PDB entry 4RAC | X-ray diffraction, 2.05 A resolution | chains A and C of the 4 polymer chains in the assembly

== Chain A (and C) ==
Molecule: Hypoxanthine-guanine phosphoribosyltransferase
From: Homo sapiens
Notes: EC 2.4.2.8; chain C of this document is another copy of the same molecule, construct and numbering; everything in this record applies to it too
UniProtKB: P00492 (HPRT_HUMAN); residues 1-217 here correspond to UniProt positions 2-218 (UniProt number = residue number + 1)
Amino-acid sequence (217 residues; row label = number of the first residue in the row):
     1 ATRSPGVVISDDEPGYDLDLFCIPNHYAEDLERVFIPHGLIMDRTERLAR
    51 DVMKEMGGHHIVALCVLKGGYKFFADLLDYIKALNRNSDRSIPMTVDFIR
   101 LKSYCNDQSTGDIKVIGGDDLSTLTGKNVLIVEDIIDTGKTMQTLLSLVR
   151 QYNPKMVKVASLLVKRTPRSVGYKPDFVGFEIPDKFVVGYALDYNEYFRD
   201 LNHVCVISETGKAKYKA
Unresolved in the structure: 1-3, 103-112 (chain C: 1-5, 103-111)
UniProt features mapped onto this chain:
  - active site: Asp137 (Proton acceptor)
  - binding site (GMP): Lys68, Glu133 to Thr141, Lys165, Lys185 to Val187, Asp193
  - binding site (Mg(2+)): Asp193
  - modified residue: Ala1 (N-acetylalanine), Lys102 (N6-acetyllysine), Thr141 (Phosphothreonine)
  - cross-link: Lys114 (Glycyl lysine isopeptide (Lys-Gly) (interchain with G-Cter in SUMO1))
Ion coordination: Mg2+ site 1: Glu133, Asp134; Mg2+ site 2: Asp193 (together with 3L4)
Small-molecule neighbours: 3L4 ([(2-{[2-(2-amino-6-oxo-1,6-dihydro-9H-purin-9-yl)ethyl][(E)-2-phosphonoethenyl]amino}ethoxy)methyl]phosphonic acid): Leu67, Lys68, Gly69, Arg100, Leu101, Asp134, Ile135, Ile136, Asp137, Thr138, Gly139, Lys140, Thr141, Lys165, Lys185, Phe186, Val187, Leu192, Asp193, Arg199

== How chain A and chain C interact ==
Pairs across the interface (59; chain A residue first):
  Cys22(A) - Arg86(C)
  Ile23(A) - Arg86(C)
  Pro24(A) - Asn85(C)
  Pro24(A) - Arg86(C)
  Asn25(A) - Asn85(C)  hydrogen bond (backbone-backbone)
  His26(A) - Asn85(C)
  His26(A) - Ser91(C)
  His26(A) - Pro93(C)
  Leu67(A) - Leu67(C)  hydrophobic
  Leu67(A) - Phe98(C)  hydrophobic
  Lys68(A) - Val96(C)  hydrogen bond (side chain-backbone)
  Lys68(A) - Asp97(C)  salt bridge
  Tyr71(A) - Leu78(C)
  Tyr71(A) - Phe98(C)  hydrophobic
  Lys72(A) - Asp79(C)  salt bridge
  Lys72(A) - Lys82(C)
  Leu78(A) - Tyr71(C)
  Asp79(A) - Lys72(C)  salt bridge
  Asp79(A) - Asn202(C)
  Lys82(A) - Asp200(C)
  Lys82(A) - Leu201(C)
  Lys82(A) - Asn202(C)  hydrogen bond
  Asn85(A) - Pro24(C)
  Asn85(A) - Asn25(C)  hydrogen bond (backbone-backbone)
  Asn85(A) - His26(C)
  Arg86(A) - Cys22(C)
  Arg86(A) - Ile23(C)
  Arg86(A) - Pro24(C)
  Arg86(A) - Asn202(C)
  Ser88(A) - Asn25(C)
  Asp89(A) - Asn25(C)  hydrogen bond (backbone-side chain)
  Ser91(A) - Asn25(C)
  Ser91(A) - His26(C)  hydrogen bond
  Pro93(A) - His26(C)
  Pro93(A) - Asp200(C)
  Met94(A) - Asp200(C)  hydrogen bond (backbone-side chain)
  Thr95(A) - Glu196(C)
  Val96(A) - Lys68(C)  hydrogen bond (backbone-side chain)
  Val96(A) - Arg199(C)
  Asp97(A) - Lys68(C)  salt bridge
  Phe98(A) - Leu67(C)  hydrophobic
  Phe98(A) - Lys68(C)
  Phe98(A) - Tyr71(C)  hydrophobic
  Arg100(A) - Asp120(C)  salt bridge
  Lys114(A) - Asp119(C)  salt bridge
  Ile116(A) - Gly117(C)
  Ile116(A) - Asp119(C)
  Gly117(A) - Ile116(C)
  Asp120(A) - Lys68(C)  salt bridge
  Asp120(A) - Arg100(C)  salt bridge
  Glu196(A) - Thr95(C)
  Arg199(A) - Val96(C)
  Asp200(A) - Lys82(C)
  Asp200(A) - Pro93(C)
  Asp200(A) - Met94(C)  hydrogen bond (side chain-backbone)
  Leu201(A) - Lys82(C)
  Asn202(A) - Asp79(C)
  Asn202(A) - Lys82(C)  hydrogen bond
  Asn202(A) - Arg86(C)
Other interface residues (no listed pair), chain A (38 interface residues in all): Tyr27, Phe74, Ala75, Asn87, Ile92
Other interface residues (no listed pair), chain C (36 interface residues in all): Tyr27, Phe74, Ala75, Asn87, Ile92

== In short ==
38 residues of chain A face 36 of chain C across their interface, with 10 hydrogen bonds and 8 salt bridges.
Polar contacts include Lys68(A)-Asp97(C), Lys72(A)-Asp79(C) and Arg100(A)-Asp120(C). Chain A binds compound
3L4.
Chain A and chain C are both Hypoxanthine-guanine phosphoribosyltransferase (Homo sapiens); the structure,
Aza-acyclic nucleoside phosphonates containing a second phosphonate group as inhibitors of the human,
Plasmodium falciparum and ..., was determined by X-ray diffraction, deposited together with 4RAB, 4RAD, 4RAN,
4RAO and 4RAQ.
